PDB entry 7HPF | X-ray diffraction, 1.95 A resolution | chains A and B

[Chain A]
Protein: Serine protease subunit NS2B
Organism: Zika virus
Reference sequence: Q32ZE1 (POLG_ZIKV); residues 46-89 here correspond to UniProt positions 1414-1457 (UniProt number = residue number + 1368)
Sequence (46 residues; numbered 44 to 89; the number before each row is that of its first residue):
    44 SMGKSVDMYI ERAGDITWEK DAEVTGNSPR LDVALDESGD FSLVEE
Disordered / not traced: 44-49, 89
Sequence notes: expression tag (44-45)
Residues lining bound ligands: A1BG9 (4-methyl-2-[(3S)-piperidin-3-yl]-N-(pyridin-2-yl)-1H-imidazole-5-carboxamide): Ser-81, Gly-82, Asp-83

[Chain B]
Protein: Serine protease NS3
Organism: Zika virus
Notes: EC 3.4.21.91, 3.6.1.15, 3.6.4.13
Reference sequence: Q32ZE1 (POLG_ZIKV); residues 11-177 here correspond to UniProt positions 1509-1675 (UniProt number = residue number + 1498)
Sequence (168 residues; row label = number of the first residue in the row):
    10 MKEVKKGETT DGVYRVMTRR LLGSTQVGVG VMQEGVFHTM WHVTKGAALR SGEGRLDPYW
    70 GDVKQDLVSY CGPWKLDAAW DGLSEVQLLA VPPGERAKNI QTLPGIFKTK DGDIGAVALD
   130 YPAGTSGSPI LDKCGRVIGL YGNGVVIKNG SYVSAITQGK REEETPVE
Disordered / not traced: 10-15, 172-177
Sequence notes: initiating methionine (10); conflict Lys-107 (Arg1605 in Q32ZE1)
Residues lining bound ligands: A1BG9 (4-methyl-2-[(3S)-piperidin-3-yl]-N-(pyridin-2-yl)-1H-imidazole-5-carboxamide): His-51, Asp-75, Tyr-130, Pro-131, Ala-132, Ser-135, Tyr-150, Gly-151, Asn-152, Tyr-161

[How chain A and chain B interact]
Residue-residue contacts (98; chain A residue first):
  Asp-50(A) with Arg-28(B); Arg-59(B), salt bridge
  Met-51(A) with Met-26(B); Val-52(B); Thr-53(B); Leu-58(B); Arg-59(B), hydrogen bond (backbone-backbone)
  Tyr-52(A) with Arg-24(B); Val-25(B); Met-26(B), hydrogen bond (backbone-backbone); Arg-28(B); Ser-33(B), hydrogen bond; Arg-59(B)
  Ile-53(A) with Tyr-23(B), hydrophobic; Arg-24(B); Met-41(B), hydrophobic; Phe-46(B), hydrophobic; Arg-59(B), hydrogen bond (backbone-backbone); Ser-60(B); Leu-65(B), hydrophobic
  Glu-54(A) with Tyr-23(B); Arg-24(B), hydrogen bond (backbone-backbone)
  Arg-55(A) with Glu-17(B); Thr-19(B); Asp-20(B), hydrogen bond (side chain-backbone); Gly-21(B); Val-22(B); Tyr-23(B)
  Ala-56(A) with Val-22(B), hydrogen bond (backbone-backbone); Tyr-23(B); Arg-24(B); Val-100(B), hydrophobic; Ala-106(B)
  Gly-57(A) with Gly-21(B); Val-22(B), hydrogen bond (backbone-backbone)
  Asp-58(A) with Leu-98(B)
  Ile-59(A) with Gly-21(B); Val-22(B); Val-40(B), hydrophobic; Leu-140(B), hydrophobic; Gly-144(B); Val-146(B), hydrophobic
  Thr-60(A) with Asn-108(B), hydrogen bond (backbone-side chain); Leu-140(B)
  Trp-61(A) with Glu-94(B); Val-95(B); Gln-96(B); Gln-110(B); Leu-140(B); Asp-141(B); Lys-142(B)
  Glu-62(A) with Gln-96(B), hydrogen bond (backbone-side chain); Asn-108(B)
  Ala-65(A) with Gln-96(B); Asn-108(B)
  Glu-66(A) with Ile-109(B); Gln-110(B), hydrogen bond (backbone-backbone)
  Val-67(A) with Glu-94(B); Gln-110(B)
  Thr-68(A) with Ile-109(B); Gln-110(B), hydrogen bond (backbone-backbone); Thr-111(B), hydrogen bond (backbone-side chain); Leu-128(B)
  Gly-69(A) with Thr-111(B), hydrogen bond (backbone-side chain)
  Asn-70(A) with Thr-111(B); Leu-112(B); Ala-127(B)
  Ser-71(A) with Leu-112(B), hydrogen bond (side chain-backbone); Pro-113(B); Gly-114(B)
  Pro-72(A) with Gly-114(B); Ile-115(B), hydrogen bond (backbone-backbone)
  Arg-73(A) with Ile-115(B); Lys-117(B)
  Leu-74(A) with Ile-115(B), hydrogen bond (backbone-backbone); Phe-116(B); Lys-117(B), hydrogen bond (backbone-backbone); Ile-156(B), hydrophobic; Val-162(B), hydrophobic
  Asp-75(A) with Lys-117(B)
  Val-76(A) with Phe-116(B), hydrophobic; Lys-117(B), hydrogen bond (backbone-backbone); Thr-118(B)
  Leu-78(A) with Lys-73(B)
  Asp-79(A) with Lys-73(B)
  Glu-80(A) with Lys-73(B)
  Ser-81(A) with Val-72(B)
  Gly-82(A) with Val-72(B); Lys-73(B); Asn-152(B), hydrogen bond (backbone-side chain)
  Phe-84(A) with Phe-116(B), hydrophobic; Asn-152(B); Gly-153(B); Val-154(B); Ala-164(B), hydrophobic
  Ser-85(A) with Val-154(B)
  Leu-86(A) with Val-154(B), hydrophobic; Val-155(B)
Also at the interface, not in a pair above, chain B (59 interface residues in all): Thr-27, Arg-29, Val-36, Ala-57, Ile-123, Pro-138

[In short]
33 residues of chain A face 59 of chain B across their interface; the contacts include 20 hydrogen bonds and 1
salt bridge. Polar pairs include Asp-50(A)/Arg-59(B), Tyr-52(A)/Ser-33(B) and Arg-55(A)/Asp-20(B). Compound
A1BG9 is bound between chain A and chain B.
Chain A is Serine protease subunit NS2B and chain B is Serine protease NS3, both from Zika virus; the
structure, PanDDA analysis group deposition -- Crystal Structure of ZIKV NS2B-NS3 protease in complex with
ASAP-0015286-001, was determined by X-ray diffraction.
